3TZZ - chain A; structure by X-ray diffraction, 2.49 A resolution.

== Chain A ==
Molecule: Polyketide synthase PKS13
From: Mycobacterium tuberculosis
Notes: EC 2.3.1.-; fragment: Acyltransferase domain
Reference sequence: O53579 (O53579_MYCTU); residue numbers follow UniProt; this construct covers 576-1062
Amino-acid sequence (491 residues; each row starts with the number of its first residue):
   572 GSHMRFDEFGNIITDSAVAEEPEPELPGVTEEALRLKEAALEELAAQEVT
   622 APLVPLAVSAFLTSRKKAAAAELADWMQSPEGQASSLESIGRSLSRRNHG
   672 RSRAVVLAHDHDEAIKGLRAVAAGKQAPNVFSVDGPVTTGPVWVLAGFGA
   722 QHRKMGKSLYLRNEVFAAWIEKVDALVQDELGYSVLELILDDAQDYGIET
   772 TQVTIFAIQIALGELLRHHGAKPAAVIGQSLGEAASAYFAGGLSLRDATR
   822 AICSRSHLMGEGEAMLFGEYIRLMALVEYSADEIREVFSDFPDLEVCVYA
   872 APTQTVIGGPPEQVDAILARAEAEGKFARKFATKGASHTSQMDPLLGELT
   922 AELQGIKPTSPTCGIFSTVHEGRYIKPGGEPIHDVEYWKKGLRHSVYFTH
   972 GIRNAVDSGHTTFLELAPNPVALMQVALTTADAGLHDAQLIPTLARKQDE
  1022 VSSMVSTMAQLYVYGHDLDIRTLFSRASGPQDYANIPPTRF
Disordered / not traced: 572-596, 1060-1062
Sequence notes: expression tag (572-575)
Covalently attached groups: tetradecylpropanedioic acid (XPM) linked to Ser801
Residues lining bound ligands:
  - 2-(2-methoxyethoxy)ethanol (PG0): Ser657, Leu658, Asp681, His682, Asp683
  - tetradecylpropanedioic acid (XPM): Phe719, Gln722, Tyr767, Gly768, Ile769, Thr772, Gln773, Gln800, Leu802, Arg826, Met830, Gly833, Glu834, Leu837, Met845, Thr904, Gly906, Ala907, Ser908, His909, Gln912, Met913, Pro915, Leu916
What the authors report for this chain:
  - binding site for tetradecylpropanedioic acid: Phe719, Ile769, Gln773, Ser801, Leu802, Arg826
  - conformationally variable residues (side-chain flip): Arg826
  - specificity-determining residues: Arg826
  - catalytic residues: Phe719, Leu802 (proposed by the authors, not directly observed)

== Summary ==
Ligands of chain A: 2-(2-methoxyethoxy)ethanol. Covalently linked tetradecylpropanedioic acid: at Ser801. From
the paper: catalytic residues Phe719 and Leu802; a binding site for tetradecylpropanedioic acid at Phe719,
Ile769 and Gln773 among others.
Chain A is Polyketide synthase PKS13 (Mycobacterium tuberculosis); the structure, Crystal structure of a
fragment containing the acyltransferase domain of Pks13 from Mycobacterium tuberculosis in the ..., was
determined by X-ray diffraction together with 3TZW, 3TZX and 3TZY from the same study.
